Entry 5W0K (X-ray diffraction, 3.10 A resolution); this record covers chains A and H of the 5 polymer chains in the assembly.

== Chain A ==
Molecule: Envelope glycoprotein H
Source organism: Human herpesvirus 4 (strain B95-8)
UniProtKB: P03231 (GH_EBVB9); residues 20-679 here = UniProt positions 20-679
Sequence (660 residues; each row starts with the number of its first residue):
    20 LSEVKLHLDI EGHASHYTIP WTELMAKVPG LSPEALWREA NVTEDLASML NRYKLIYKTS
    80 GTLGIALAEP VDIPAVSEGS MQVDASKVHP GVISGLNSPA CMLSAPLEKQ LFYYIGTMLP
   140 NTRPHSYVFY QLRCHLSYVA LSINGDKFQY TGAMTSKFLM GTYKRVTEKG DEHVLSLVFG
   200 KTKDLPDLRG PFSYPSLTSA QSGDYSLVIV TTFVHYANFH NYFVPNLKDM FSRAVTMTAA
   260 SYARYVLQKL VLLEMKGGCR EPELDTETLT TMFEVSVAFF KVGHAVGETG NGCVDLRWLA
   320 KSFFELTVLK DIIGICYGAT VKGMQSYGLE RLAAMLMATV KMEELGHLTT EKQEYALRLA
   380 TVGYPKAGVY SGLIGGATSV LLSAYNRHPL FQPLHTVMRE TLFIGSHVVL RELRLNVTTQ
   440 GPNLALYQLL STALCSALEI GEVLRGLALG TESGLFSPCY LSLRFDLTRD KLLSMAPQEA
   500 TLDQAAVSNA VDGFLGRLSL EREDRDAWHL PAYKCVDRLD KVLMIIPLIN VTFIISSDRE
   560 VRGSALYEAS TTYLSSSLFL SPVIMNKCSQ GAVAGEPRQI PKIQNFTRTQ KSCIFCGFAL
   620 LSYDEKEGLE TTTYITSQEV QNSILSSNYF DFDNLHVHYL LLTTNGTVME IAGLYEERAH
Not modelled in the structure: 675-679
UniProt features mapped onto this chain:
  - glycosylation (N-linked (GlcNAc...) asparagine): Asn-60, Asn-435, Asn-549, Asn-604, Asn-664
Disulfides: Cys-120/Cys-312, Cys-278/Cys-335, Cys-454/Cys-478, Cys-534/Cys-587, Cys-612/Cys-615

== Chain H ==
Molecule: CL40 IgG heavy chain
Source organism: Mus musculus
Sequence (217 residues; each row starts with the number of its first residue):
     1 EVKLQQSGAE LVMPGASVKM SCKASGYTFT DYWMHWVKQR PGQGLEWIGA IDTSDSYTSY
    61 NQKFKGKATL TVDESSSTAY MQLSSLTSED SAVYYCARGL LPFDYWGQGT TLTVSSAKTT
   121 PPSVYPLAPG SAAQTNSMVT LGCLVKGYFP EPVTVTWNSG SLSSGVHTFP AVLQSDLYTL
   181 SSSVTVPSST WPSETVTCNV AHPASSTKVD KKIVPRD
Not modelled in the structure: 131-134
Disulfides: Cys-22/Cys-96, Cys-143/Cys-198

== Chain A / chain H interface ==
Pairs across the interface (19):
  Asn-163(A) with Tyr-57(H)
  Arg-184(A) with Asp-52(H), salt bridge; Asp-55(H), salt bridge; Tyr-57(H)
  Thr-186(A) with Asp-55(H)
  Lys-188(A) with Ser-54(H), hydrogen bond (side chain-backbone); Asp-55(H), salt bridge
  His-239(A) with Leu-100(H), hydrogen bond (side chain-backbone); Leu-101(H)
  Asn-240(A) with Asp-31(H); Tyr-32(H); Trp-33(H), hydrogen bond (side chain-backbone); Gly-99(H); Leu-101(H)
  Tyr-241(A) with Trp-33(H), hydrophobic; Leu-101(H), hydrophobic
  Glu-280(A) with Lys-65(H), salt bridge
  Glu-282(A) with Asn-61(H), hydrogen bond
  Leu-283(A) with Tyr-57(H)
Interface residues without a listed pair, chain A (14 interface residues in all): Glu-187, His-192, Phe-242, Val-243
Interface residues without a listed pair, chain H (13 interface residues in all): Ser-59
From the paper, about this interface:
  - residue pairs: Arg-184(A)/Asp-52(H) (salt bridge), His-239(A)/Leu-100(H) (backbone contact), Asp-55(H)/Arg-184(A) (salt bridge), Leu-101(H)/His-239(A) (backbone contact)
  - epitope / paratope residues, chain A: Arg-184(A), His-239(A)
  - epitope / paratope residues, chain H: Asp-52(H), Asp-55(H), Leu-100(H), Leu-101(H)

== Summary ==
14 residues of chain A and 13 residues of chain H are in contact; the contacts include 4 hydrogen bonds and 4
salt bridges. Polar pairs include Arg-184(A)/Asp-52(H), Arg-184(A)/Asp-55(H) and Lys-188(A)/Asp-55(H). The
authors report salt bridges between Arg-184(A) and Asp-52(H) and Asp-55(H) and Arg-184(A); backbone contacts
between His-239(A) and Leu-100(H) and Leu-101(H) and His-239(A). From the paper: epitope/paratope residues
Arg-184(A), His-239(A) and Asp-52(H) among others.
Here chain A is Envelope glycoprotein H (Human herpesvirus 4 (strain B95-8)) and chain H is CL40 IgG heavy
chain (Mus musculus). Entry 5W0K (Crystal structure of EBV gHgL/CL40/gp42 N-domain) was determined by X-ray
diffraction.
